Entry 7VHE (X-ray diffraction, 1.90 A resolution); this record covers chains A and G of the 7 polymer chains in the assembly.

[Chain A]
Name: rRNA N-glycosylase
Organism: Escherichia coli
Notes: EC 3.2.2.22
UniProtKB: Q8XBV2 (Q8XBV2_ECOLX); residues 1-297 here correspond to UniProt positions 23-319 (UniProt number = residue number + 22)
Amino-acid sequence (297 residues; row label = number of the first residue in the row):
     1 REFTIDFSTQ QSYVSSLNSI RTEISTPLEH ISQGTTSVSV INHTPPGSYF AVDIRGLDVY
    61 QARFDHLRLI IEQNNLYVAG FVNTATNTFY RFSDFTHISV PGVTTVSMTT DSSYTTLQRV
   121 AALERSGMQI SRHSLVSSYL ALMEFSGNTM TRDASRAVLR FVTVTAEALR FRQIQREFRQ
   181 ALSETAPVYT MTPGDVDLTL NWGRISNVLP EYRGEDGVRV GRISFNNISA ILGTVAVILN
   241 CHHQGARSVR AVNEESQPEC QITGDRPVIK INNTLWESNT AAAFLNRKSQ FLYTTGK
Unresolved in the structure: 243-256
Cystine bridges: Cys241-Cys260
From the paper describing this entry:
  - catalytic residues: Glu167, Arg170 (citing earlier work)

[Chain G]
Name: RRRA peptide
Amino-acid sequence (5 residues; each row starts with the number of its first residue):
     7 RRRAX
Modified positions: NH2 (amino group) at position 11
From the paper describing this entry:
  - conformationally variable residues (order/disorder transition): Arg7

[Interface between chain A and chain G]
Residue-residue contacts (21):
  Tyr77(A) - Arg9(G)
  Tyr77(A) - Ala10(G)
  Tyr77(A) - NH2_11(G)
  Val78(A) - Ala10(G)  hydrogen bond (backbone-backbone)
  Val78(A) - NH2_11(G)  hydrogen bond (backbone-backbone)
  Asp94(A) - Arg9(G)  salt bridge
  Phe95(A) - Arg9(G)
  Ser112(A) - Arg9(G)
  Ser112(A) - Ala10(G)  hydrogen bond (backbone-backbone)
  Ser112(A) - NH2_11(G)  hydrogen bond (side chain-backbone)
  Ser113(A) - Arg8(G)
  Ser113(A) - Arg9(G)
  Tyr114(A) - Arg8(G)  hydrogen bond (backbone-backbone)
  Tyr114(A) - Ala10(G)  hydrophobic
  Leu117(A) - Ala10(G)  hydrophobic
  Val162(A) - Ala10(G)
  Glu167(A) - Arg8(G)  salt bridge
  Arg170(A) - Arg8(G)
  Thr199(A) - Arg8(G)  hydrogen bond (backbone-side chain)
  Leu200(A) - Arg8(G)
  Trp202(A) - Arg8(G)
Interface residues without a listed pair, chain A (15 interface residues in all): Thr115
Interface residues without a listed pair, chain G (5 interface residues in all): Arg7
Interface features reported in the paper:
  - specific contacts: Glu72(A)-Arg9(G), Tyr77(A)-Arg9(G), Val78(A)-Ala10(G) (backbone contact), Asp94(A)-Arg9(G) (salt bridge), Ser112(A)-Ala10(G), Tyr114(A)-Arg8(G), Thr115(A)-Arg8(G), Glu167(A)-Arg8(G) (salt bridge), Arg170(A)-Ala10(G), Thr199(A)-Arg8(G), Gly203(A)-Arg8(G)

[In short]
Chain A and chain G form an interface of 15 and 5 residues respectively; the contacts include 6 hydrogen bonds
and 2 salt bridges. Among the polar pairs are Asp94(A)-Arg9(G), Glu167(A)-Arg8(G) and Ser112(A)-NH2_11(G). The
paper describes contacts between Glu72(A) and Arg9(G), Tyr77(A) and Arg9(G) and Ser112(A) and Ala10(G) among
others; a backbone contact between Val78(A) and Ala10(G); salt bridges between Asp94(A) and Arg9(G) and
Glu167(A) and Arg8(G). From the paper: catalytic residues Glu167(A) and Arg170(A); conformational variability
at Arg7(G).
Chain A is rRNA N-glycosylase (Escherichia coli) and chain G is RRRA peptide; the structure, Crystal structure
of the STX2a complexed with RRRA peptide, was determined by X-ray diffraction, deposited together with 7VHC,
7VHD and 7VHF.
